PDB entry 6K1J | X-ray diffraction, 2.85 A resolution | chains C and I of the 10 polymer chains in the assembly

Chain C:
Molecule: Histone H2AX
From: Homo sapiens
UniProtKB: P16104 (H2AX_HUMAN); residues 0-142 here correspond to UniProt positions 1-143 (UniProt number = residue number + 1)
Amino-acid sequence (146 residues; numbered -3 to 142; the number before each row is that of its first residue; numbers below 1 keep their minus sign (Gly-3 is residue -3)):
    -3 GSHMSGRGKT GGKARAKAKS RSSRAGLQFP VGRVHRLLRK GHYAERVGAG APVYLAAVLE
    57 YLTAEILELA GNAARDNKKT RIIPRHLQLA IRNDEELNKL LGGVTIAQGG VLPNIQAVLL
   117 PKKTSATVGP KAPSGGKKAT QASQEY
Disordered / not traced: -3 to 12, 125-142
Construct notes: expression tag (-3 to -1)
Swiss-Prot annotation at these positions:
  - motif: Ser139, Gln140 ([ST]-Q motif)
  - modified residue: Ser1 (N-acetylserine), Lys5 (N6-acetyllysine), Lys9 (N6-acetyllysine), Lys36 (N6-acetyllysine), Ser121 (Phosphoserine), Ser139 (Phosphoserine), Tyr142 (Phosphotyrosine)
  - cross-link (Glycyl lysine isopeptide (Lys-Gly)): Lys13 (interchain with G-Cter in ubiquitin), Lys15 (interchain with G-Cter in ubiquitin), Lys119 (interchain with G-Cter in ubiquitin), Lys127 (interchain with G-Cter in SUMO2), Lys134 (interchain with G-Cter in SUMO2)
From the paper describing this entry:
  - conformationally variable residues: His38
  - mutagenesis - H38N/G99R: decreased stability
  - post-translational modification sites: Ser139 (citing earlier work)

Chain I:
Molecule: 145-nt DNA strand
From: Homo sapiens
Sequence (145 nucleotides; numbered -72 to 72; the number before each row is that of its first residue; numbers below 1 keep their minus sign (DA-72 is residue -72)):
   -72 ATCAATATCC ACCTGCAGAT ACTACCAAAA GTGTATTTGG AAACTGCTCC ATCAAAAGGC
   -12 ATGTTCAGCT GAATCAGCTG AACATGCCTT TTGATGGAGC AGTTTCCAAA TACACTTTTG
    48 GTAGTATCTG CAGGTGGATA TTGAT
Metal / ion sites: Mn2+ site 1: DG-34, DG-33; Mn2+ site 2 near DG47 (its only coordinating residue here); Mn2+ site 3 near DG60 (its only coordinating residue here)

How chain C and chain I interact:
Pairs across the interface (13):
  Ala14(C) - DT-41(I)  phosphate contact
  Lys15(C) - DT-41(I)  hydrogen bond to the phosphate
  Ser16(C) - DG-42(I)  phosphate contact
  Arg17(C) - DG-42(I)  salt bridge to the phosphate
  Arg20(C) - DT-41(I)  salt bridge to the phosphate
  Gly28(C) - DA-43(I)  phosphate contact
  Gly28(C) - DG-42(I)  phosphate contact
  Arg29(C) - DA-43(I)  hydrogen bond to the phosphate
  Arg32(C) - DA-44(I)  phosphate contact
  Arg32(C) - DA-43(I)  salt bridge to the phosphate
  Arg42(C) - DT-35(I)  sugar contact
  Arg42(C) - DG-34(I)  sugar contact
  Arg77(C) - DA-54(I)  sugar contact

Summary:
Chain C and chain I form an interface of 10 and 7 residues respectively, with 2 hydrogen bonds and 3 salt
bridges. Polar contacts include Lys15(C)-DT-41(I), Arg29(C)-DA-43(I) and Arg17(C)-DG-42(I). The Mn2+ site 1 is
built by DG-34(I) and DG-33(I). The paper reports that H38N/G99R of chain C reduce stability; a modification
site at Ser139(C).
Chain C is Histone H2AX and chain I is a 145-nt DNA strand, both from Homo sapiens; the structure, Human
nucleosome core particle with H2A.X variant, was determined by X-ray diffraction together with 6IPU, 6JXD,
6K1I and 6K1K from the same study.
